7WDO - chain A; structure by X-ray diffraction, 2.21 A resolution.

== Chain A ==
Protein: Beta-glucosidase
Notes: EC 3.2.1.21
UniProtKB: A0A1E1FFN6 (A0A1E1FFN6_9ZZZZ); residue numbers follow UniProt; this construct covers 2-455
Sequence (458 residues; numbered 0 to 457; the number before each row is that of its first residue; numbering starts at 0):
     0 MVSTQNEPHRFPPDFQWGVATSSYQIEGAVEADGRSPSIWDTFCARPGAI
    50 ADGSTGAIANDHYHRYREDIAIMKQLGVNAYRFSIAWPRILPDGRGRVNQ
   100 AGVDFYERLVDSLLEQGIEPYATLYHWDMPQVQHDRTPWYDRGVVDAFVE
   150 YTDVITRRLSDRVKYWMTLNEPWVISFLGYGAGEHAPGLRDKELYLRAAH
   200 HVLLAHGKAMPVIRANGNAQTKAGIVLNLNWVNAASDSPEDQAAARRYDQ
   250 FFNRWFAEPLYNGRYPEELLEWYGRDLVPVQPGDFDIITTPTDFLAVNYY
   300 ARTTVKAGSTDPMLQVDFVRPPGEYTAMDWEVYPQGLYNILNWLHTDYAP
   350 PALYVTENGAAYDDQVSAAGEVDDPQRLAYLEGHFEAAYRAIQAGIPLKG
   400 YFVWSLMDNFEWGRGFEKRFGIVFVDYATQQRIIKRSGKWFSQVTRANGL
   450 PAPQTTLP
Unresolved in the structure: 0-5, 451-457
Construct notes: initiating methionine (0); expression tag (1, 456-457)
Residues lining bound ligands: beta-D-glucopyranose (BGC): Q24, H125, W126, N169, E170, V173, N297, Y299, M327, W329, E356, W403, E410, W411, F419

== In short ==
Bound to chain A: beta-D-glucopyranose.
Chain A is Beta-glucosidase; the structure, Crystal structures of MeBglD2 in complex with various saccharides,
was determined by X-ray diffraction, deposited together with 7WDN, 7WDP, 7WDR, 7WDS and 7WDV.
